Entry 3OEW (X-ray diffraction, 2.20 A resolution); this record covers chain A.

== Chain A ==
Molecule: Enoyl-[acyl-carrier-protein] reductase [NADH]
Organism: Mycobacterium tuberculosis
Notes: EC 1.3.1.9
UniProtKB: P0A5Y6 (INHA_MYCTU); residue numbers follow UniProt; this construct covers 1-269
Sequence (269 residues; numbered 1 to 269; the number before each row is that of its first residue):
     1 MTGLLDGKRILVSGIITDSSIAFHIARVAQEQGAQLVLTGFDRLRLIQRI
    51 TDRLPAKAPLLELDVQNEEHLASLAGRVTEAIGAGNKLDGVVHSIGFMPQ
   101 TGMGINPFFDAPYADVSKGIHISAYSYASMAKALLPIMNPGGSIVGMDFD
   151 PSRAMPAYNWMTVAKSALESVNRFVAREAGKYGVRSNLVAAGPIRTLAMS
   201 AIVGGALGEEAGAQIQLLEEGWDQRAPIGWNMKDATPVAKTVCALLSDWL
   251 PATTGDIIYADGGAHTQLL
Disordered / not traced: 1-2
Small-molecule neighbours: NAD (nicotinamide-adenine-dinucleotide): Gly14, Ile15, Ile16, Ser20, Ile21, Ala22, Phe41, Leu63, Asp64, Val65, Gln66, Ser94, Ile95, Gly96, Phe97, Ile122, Met147, Asp148, Phe149, Met161, Lys165, Ala191, Gly192, Pro193, Ile194, Thr196

== Summary ==
Chain A binds NAD.
Chain A is Enoyl-[acyl-carrier-protein] reductase [NADH] (Mycobacterium tuberculosis); the structure, Crystal
structure of wild-type InhA:NADH complex, was determined by X-ray diffraction together with 3OEY and 3OF2 from
the same study.
